PDB entry 9NR7 | electron microscopy, 4.18 A resolution (low resolution: residue-level contacts below are approximate; hydrogen-bond / salt-bridge calls are withheld) | chains B and C of the 8 polymer chains in the assembly

== Chain B ==
Protein: Isoform 2 of Glutamate receptor 4
Organism: Rattus norvegicus
Reference sequence: P19493 (GRIA4_RAT), isoform P19493-2; residues 397-820 here correspond to UniProt positions 417-840 (UniProt number = residue number + 20)
Chain sequence (424 residues; each row starts with the number of its first residue):
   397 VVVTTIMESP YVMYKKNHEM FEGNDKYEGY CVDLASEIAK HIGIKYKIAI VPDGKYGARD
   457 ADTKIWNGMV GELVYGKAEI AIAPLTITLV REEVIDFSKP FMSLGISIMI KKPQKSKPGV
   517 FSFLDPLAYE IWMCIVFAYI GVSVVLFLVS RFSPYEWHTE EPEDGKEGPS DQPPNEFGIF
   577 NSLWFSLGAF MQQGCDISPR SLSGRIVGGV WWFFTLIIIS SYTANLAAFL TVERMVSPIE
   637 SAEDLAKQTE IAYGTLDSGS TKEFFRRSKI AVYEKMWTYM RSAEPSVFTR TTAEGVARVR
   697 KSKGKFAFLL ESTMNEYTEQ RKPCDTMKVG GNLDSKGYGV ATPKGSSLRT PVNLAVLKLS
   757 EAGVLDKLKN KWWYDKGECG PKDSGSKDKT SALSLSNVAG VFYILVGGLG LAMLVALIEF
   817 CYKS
Disordered / not traced: 551-570
Cystine bridges: C720-C775
Curated features (UniProtKB/Swiss-Prot):
  - binding site (L-glutamate): P480, T482, R487, S656, T657, E707
  - lipidation (S-palmitoyl cysteine): C591, C817

== Chain C ==
Protein: Glutamate receptor 1
Organism: Rattus norvegicus
Reference sequence: P19490 (GRIA1_RAT); residues 389-815 here correspond to UniProt positions 407-833 (UniProt number = residue number + 18)
Chain sequence (427 residues; row label = number of the first residue in the row):
   389 RTYIVTTILE DPYVMLKKNA NQFEGNDRYE GYCVELAAEI AKHVGYSYRL EIVSDGKYGA
   449 RDPDTKAWNG MVGELVYGRA DVAVAPLTIT LVREEVIDFS KPFMSLGISI MIKKPQKSKP
   509 GVFSFLDPLA YEIWMCIVFA YIGVSVVLFL VSRFSPYEWH SEEFEEGRDQ TTSDQSNEFG
   569 IFNSLWFSLG AFMQQGCDIS PRSLSGRIVG GVWWFFTLII ISSYTANLAA FLTVERMVSP
   629 IESAEDLAKQ TEIAYGTLEA GSTKEFFRRS KIAVFEKMWT YMKSAEPSVF VRTTEEGMIR
   689 VRKSKGKYAY LLESTMNEYI EQRKPCDTMK VGGNLDSKGY GIATPKGSAL RNPVNLAVLK
   749 LNEQGLLDKL KNKWWYDKGE CGSGGGDSKD KTSALSLSNV AGVFYILIGG LGLAMLVALI
   809 EFCYKSR
Disordered / not traced: 544-565, 815
Cystine bridges: C714-C769
Curated features (UniProtKB/Swiss-Prot):
  - binding site (L-glutamate): P474, T476, R481, S650, T651, E701
  - modified residue (Phosphoserine): S627, S692
  - lipidation (S-palmitoyl cysteine): C585, C811

== How chain B and chain C interact ==
Contacting residue pairs - 91 pairs, chain B then chain C:
  I483(B) with L747(C)
  T484(B) with L747(C)
  L485(B) with L747(C); K748(C)
  E488(B) with K489(C); L744(C); L747(C)
  E489(B) with L744(C)
  F493(B) with K489(C)
  S494(B) with K489(C)
  K495(B) with I477(C); F487(C)
  S499(B) with S725(C)
  D521(B) with A782(C)
  P522(B) with A782(C)
  L523(B) with A782(C)
  A524(B) with A782(C); L783(C)
  I527(B) with L785(C); V788(C); F792(C)
  C530(B) with F792(C)
  P550(B) with K813(C)
  Q588(B) with Q582(C); Q583(C)
  Q589(B) with Q583(C); G584(C)
  G590(B) with Q583(C); G584(C)
  D592(B) with D586(C)
  I593(B) with D586(C)
  S594(B) with W574(C); D586(C)
  R596(B) with F570(C)
  S597(B) with F570(C)
  L598(B) with F570(C); V805(C)
  S599(B) with V805(C); A806(C); E809(C)
  R601(B) with W574(C)
  I602(B) with L801(C); V805(C)
  V603(B) with A802(C)
  G605(B) with L577(C)
  V606(B) with G798(C)
  W608(B) with W574(C); L577(C); G578(C); M581(C); Q583(C)
  F609(B) with F513(C); W522(C); M581(C)
  F610(B) with V791(C); L795(C)
  L612(B) with M581(C); I609(C)
  I613(B) with F513(C); Y612(C); V791(C)
  I614(B) with V791(C)
  S616(B) with T613(C)
  S617(B) with L616(C); L783(C)
  A620(B) with L616(C); A617(C)
  N621(B) with L620(C); A782(C); L783(C)
  A624(B) with L620(C); T621(C); R624(C)
  F625(B) with R624(C)
  T627(B) with T621(C)
  V628(B) with R624(C)
  R630(B) with R624(C); V626(C)
  I666(B) with D756(C)
  S731(B) with S493(C)
  R745(B) with R739(C)
  L750(B) with L479(C)
  L753(B) with I477(C); L479(C); E482(C)
  K754(B) with L479(C)
  E757(B) with L479(C)
  D762(B) with I660(C)
  K763(B) with K659(C); I660(C)
  N766(B) with I660(C)
Also at the interface, not in a pair above, chain B (70 interface residues in all): P496, F497, M498, A534, F581, C591, P595, G600, T619, A623, R663, L729, N749, G759
Also at the interface, not in a pair above, chain C (57 interface residues in all): T478, P490, M625, R657, A661, N743, E751, Q752, I794

== In short ==
The interface between chain B and chain C involves 70 residues on one side and 57 on the other. UniProt lists
6 L-glutamate-binding residues on chain B; 6 L-glutamate-binding residues on chain C.
Here chain B is Isoform 2 of Glutamate receptor 4 and chain C is Glutamate receptor 1, both from Rattus
norvegicus. Entry 9NR7 (The structure of GluA1/A4 LBD-TMD in Noelin-AMPAR complex) was determined by electron
microscopy together with 9NR9 and 9NRA from the same study.
